2NZE - chain A; structure by X-ray diffraction, 1.80 A resolution.

# Chain A
Protein: Beta-lactamase II
Source organism: Bacillus cereus
Notes: EC 3.5.2.6
UniProt: P04190 (BLA2_BACCE); residues 6-227 here correspond to UniProt positions 36-257 (UniProt number = residue number + 30)
Amino-acid sequence (222 residues; each row starts with the number of its first residue):
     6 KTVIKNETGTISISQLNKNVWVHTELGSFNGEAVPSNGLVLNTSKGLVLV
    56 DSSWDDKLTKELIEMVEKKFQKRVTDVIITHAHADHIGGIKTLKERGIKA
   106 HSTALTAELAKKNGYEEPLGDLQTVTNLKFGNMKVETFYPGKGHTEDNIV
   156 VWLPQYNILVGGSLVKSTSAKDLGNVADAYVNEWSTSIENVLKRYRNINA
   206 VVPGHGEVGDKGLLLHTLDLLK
Disordered / not traced: 6, 33-38
Construct notes: engineered mutation His-91 (Arg121 in P04190), Ser-168 (Cys198 in P04190)
Bound ions: Zn2+: His-86, His-88, His-149

# In short
His-86, His-88 and His-149 form the Zn2+ site.
Chain A is Beta-lactamase II (Bacillus cereus); the structure, Structure of beta-lactamase II from Bacillus
cereus. R121H, C221S double mutant. Space group P3121, was determined by X-ray diffraction (same publication
as 2NZF, 2NXA and 2NYP).
